PDB entry 5IPL | X-ray diffraction, 3.60 A resolution | chains F and 2 of the 9 polymer chains in the assembly

Chain F:
Molecule: RNA polymerase sigma factor RpoS
From: Escherichia coli
Reference sequence: P13445 (RPOS_ECOLI); residues 1-330 here = UniProt positions 1-330
Chain sequence (336 residues; numbered 1 to 336; the number before each row is that of its first residue):
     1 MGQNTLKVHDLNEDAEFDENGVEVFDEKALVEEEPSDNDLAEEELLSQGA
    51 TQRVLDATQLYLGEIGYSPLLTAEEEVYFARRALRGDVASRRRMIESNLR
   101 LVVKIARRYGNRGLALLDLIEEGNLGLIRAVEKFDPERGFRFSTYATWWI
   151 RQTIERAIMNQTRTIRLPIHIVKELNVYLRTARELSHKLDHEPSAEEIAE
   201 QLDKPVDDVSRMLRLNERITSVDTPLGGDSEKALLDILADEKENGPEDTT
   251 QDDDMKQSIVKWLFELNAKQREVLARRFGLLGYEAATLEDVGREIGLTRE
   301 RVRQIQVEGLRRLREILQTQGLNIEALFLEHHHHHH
Not modelled in the structure: 1-52, 330-336
Sequence notes: conflict Gly2 (Ser in P13445), Glu33 (Gln in P13445), Leu329 (Arg in P13445); expression tag (331-336)
Curated features (UniProtKB/Swiss-Prot):
  - DNA-binding region: Leu288 to Val307 (H-T-H motif)
  - region: Asp56 to Ala89 (Sigma-70 factor domain-1)
  - motif: Asp118 to Glu121 (Interaction with polymerase core subunit RpoC)
  - mutagenesis: Lys173 (K173E: Eliminates RpoS proteolysis. Lack of interaction with RssB), Glu174 (E174T: 2-fold increase in RpoS half-life. Does not affect interaction with RssB), Val177 (V177K: 3-fold increase in RpoS half-life), Tyr178 (Y178L: Does not affect RpoS half-life)
From the paper describing this entry:
  - binding site for synthetic template strand DNA (chain 2): Arg112, Ile158, Arg163, Asn176, Arg180, Arg183
  - binding site for synthetic template strand DNA (chain 2): Lys173 (proposed by the authors, not directly observed)

Chain 2:
Molecule: synthetic template strand DNA
Sequence (50 nucleotides; each row starts with the number of its first residue):
     4 CCGCGTCAGACTCGTAGGATTATAGCATACGTGAGGTGGGATGTCAAGGC
Not modelled in the structure: 37-53

Interface between chain F and chain 2:
Contacting residue pairs (37):
  Arg112(F) - DT23(2)  hydrogen bond to the base
  Arg112(F) - DT24(2)  base contact
  Arg151(F) - DA27(2)  base contact
  Gln152(F) - DA27(2)  base contact
  Glu155(F) - DT26(2)  base contact
  Glu155(F) - DA27(2)  base contact
  Ile158(F) - DT26(2)  hydrogen bond to the base
  Met159(F) - DT26(2)  base contact
  Thr162(F) - DA25(2)  hydrogen bond to the base
  Thr162(F) - DT26(2)  base contact
  Arg163(F) - DA25(2)  base contact
  Arg163(F) - DT26(2)  hydrogen bond to the base
  Val172(F) - DT26(2)  base contact
  Lys173(F) - DA27(2)  salt bridge to the phosphate
  Lys173(F) - DG28(2)  hydrogen bond to the base
  Lys173(F) - DC29(2)  base contact
  Asn176(F) - DT26(2)  base contact
  Asn176(F) - DA27(2)  hydrogen bond to the phosphate
  Val177(F) - DG28(2)  phosphate contact
  Arg180(F) - DT26(2)  salt bridge to the phosphate
  Arg180(F) - DA27(2)  salt bridge to the phosphate
  Arg180(F) - DG28(2)  salt bridge to the phosphate
  Arg183(F) - DA25(2)  salt bridge to the phosphate
  Arg183(F) - DT26(2)  salt bridge to the phosphate
  Arg218(F) - DT24(2)  hydrogen bond to the base
  Arg218(F) - DA25(2)  base contact
  Pro225(F) - DG21(2)  base contact
  Leu226(F) - DA19(2)  base contact
  Leu226(F) - DG20(2)  base contact
  Leu226(F) - DG21(2)  base contact
  Gly227(F) - DA19(2)  hydrogen bond to the base
  Gly227(F) - DG20(2)  hydrogen bond to the base
  Gly228(F) - DG20(2)  base contact
  Asp229(F) - DG17(2)  base contact
  Glu231(F) - DG17(2)  base contact
  Glu231(F) - DT18(2)  base contact
  Lys232(F) - DT18(2)  base contact
Also at the interface, not in a pair above, chain F (24 interface residues in all): Leu179, Thr224

In short:
24 residues of chain F and 12 residues of chain 2 are in contact, with 9 hydrogen bonds and 6 salt bridges.
Polar pairs include Arg112(F)-DT23(2), Ile158(F)-DT26(2) and Thr162(F)-DA25(2). The paper reports a binding
site for synthetic template strand DNA (chain 2) at Arg112(F), Ile158(F) and Arg163(F) among others.
Here chain F is RNA polymerase sigma factor RpoS (Escherichia coli) and chain 2 is synthetic template strand
DNA. Entry 5IPL (SigmaS-transcription initiation complex with 4-nt nascent RNA) was determined by X-ray
diffraction (same publication as 5IPM and 5IPN).
